7XSS - chains D and B of the 4 polymer chains in the assembly; structure by electron microscopy, 3.20 A resolution.

Chain D:
Molecule: 74-nt RNA strand
Source organism: Candidatus Scalindua brodae
Sequence (74 nucleotides; numbered -35 to 38; the number before each row is that of its first residue; numbers below 1 keep their minus sign (G-35 is residue -35)):
   -35 GUUAUGAAAC AAGAGAAGGA CUUAAUGUCA CGGUACCCAA UUUUCUGCCC CGGACUCCAC
    25 GGCUGUUACU AGAG
Not modelled in the structure: -35 to -18, 17-38

Chain B:
Protein: RAMP superfamily protein
Source organism: Candidatus Scalindua brodae
UniProt: A0A0B0EGF3 (A0A0B0EGF3_9BACT); residues 6-1722 here correspond to UniProt positions 1-1717 (UniProt number = residue number - 5)
Sequence (1722 residues; numbered 1 to 1722; the number before each row is that of its first residue):
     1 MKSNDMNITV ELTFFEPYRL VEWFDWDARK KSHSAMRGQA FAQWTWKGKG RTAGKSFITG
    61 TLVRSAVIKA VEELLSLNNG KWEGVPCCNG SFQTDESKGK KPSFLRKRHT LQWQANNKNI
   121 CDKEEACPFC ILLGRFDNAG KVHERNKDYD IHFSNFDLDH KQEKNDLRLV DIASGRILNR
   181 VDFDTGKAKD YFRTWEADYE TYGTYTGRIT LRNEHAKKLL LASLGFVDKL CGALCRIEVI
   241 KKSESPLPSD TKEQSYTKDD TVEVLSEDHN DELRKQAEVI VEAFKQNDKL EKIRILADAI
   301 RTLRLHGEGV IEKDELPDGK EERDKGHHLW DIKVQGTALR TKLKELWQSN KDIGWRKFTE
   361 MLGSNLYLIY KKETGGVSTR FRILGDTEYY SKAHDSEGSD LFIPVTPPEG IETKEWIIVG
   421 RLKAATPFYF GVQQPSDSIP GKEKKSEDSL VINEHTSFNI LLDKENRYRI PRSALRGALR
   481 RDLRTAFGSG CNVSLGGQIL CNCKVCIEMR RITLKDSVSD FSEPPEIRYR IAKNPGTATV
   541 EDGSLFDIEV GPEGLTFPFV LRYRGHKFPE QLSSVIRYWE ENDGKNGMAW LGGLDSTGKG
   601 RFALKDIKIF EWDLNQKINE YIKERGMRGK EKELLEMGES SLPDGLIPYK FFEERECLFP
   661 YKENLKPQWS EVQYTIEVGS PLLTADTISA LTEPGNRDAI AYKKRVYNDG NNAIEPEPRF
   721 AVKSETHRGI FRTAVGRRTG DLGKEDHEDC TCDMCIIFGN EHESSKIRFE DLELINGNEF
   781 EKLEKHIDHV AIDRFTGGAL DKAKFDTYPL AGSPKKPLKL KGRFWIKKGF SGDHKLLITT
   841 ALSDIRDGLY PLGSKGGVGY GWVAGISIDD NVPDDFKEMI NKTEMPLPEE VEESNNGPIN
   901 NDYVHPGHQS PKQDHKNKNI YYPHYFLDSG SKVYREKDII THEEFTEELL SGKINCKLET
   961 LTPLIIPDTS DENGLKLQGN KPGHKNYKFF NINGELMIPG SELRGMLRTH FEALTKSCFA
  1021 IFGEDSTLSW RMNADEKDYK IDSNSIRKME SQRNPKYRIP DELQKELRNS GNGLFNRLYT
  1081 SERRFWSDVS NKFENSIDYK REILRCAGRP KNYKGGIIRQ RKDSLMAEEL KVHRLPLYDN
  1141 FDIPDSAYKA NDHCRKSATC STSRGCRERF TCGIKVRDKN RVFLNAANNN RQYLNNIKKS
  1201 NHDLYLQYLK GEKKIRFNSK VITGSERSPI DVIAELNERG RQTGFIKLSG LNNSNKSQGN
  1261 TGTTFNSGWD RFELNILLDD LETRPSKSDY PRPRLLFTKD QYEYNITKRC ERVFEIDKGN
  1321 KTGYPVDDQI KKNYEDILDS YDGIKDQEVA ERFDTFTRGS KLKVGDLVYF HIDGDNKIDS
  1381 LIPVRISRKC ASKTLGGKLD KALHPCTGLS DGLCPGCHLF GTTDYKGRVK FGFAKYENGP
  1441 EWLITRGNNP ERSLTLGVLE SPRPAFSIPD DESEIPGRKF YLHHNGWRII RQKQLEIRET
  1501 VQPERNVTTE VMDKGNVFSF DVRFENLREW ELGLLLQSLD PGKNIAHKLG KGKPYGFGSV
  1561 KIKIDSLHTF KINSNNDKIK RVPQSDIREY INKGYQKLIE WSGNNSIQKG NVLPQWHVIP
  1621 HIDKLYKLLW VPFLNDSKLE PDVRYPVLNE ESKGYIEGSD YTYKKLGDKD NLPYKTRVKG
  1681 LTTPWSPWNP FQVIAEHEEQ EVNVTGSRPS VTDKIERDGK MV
Not modelled in the structure: 1-4, 242-265, 393-394, 882-896, 1028-1392, 1693-1722
Sequence notes: conflict Met1, Lys2, Ser3, Asn4, Asp5
Metal / ion sites: Zn2+ site 1: Cys88, Cys121, Cys127, Cys130; Zn2+ site 2: Cys491, Cys501, Cys503, Cys506; Zn2+ site 3: His747, Cys750, Cys752, Cys755; Zn2+ site 4: Cys1018, Cys1406, Cys1414, Cys1417
What the authors report for this chain:
  - binding site for the 46-nt RNA strand: Glu761, His762
  - mutagenesis - R382A, H762A: decreased catalytic activity with the 46-nt RNA strand
  - mutagenesis - R37E, Y367A, R476E: decreased catalytic activity
  - catalytic residues: Asp547, Asp806
  - mutagenesis - D547A, D547A/D698A: abolished catalytic activity

How chain D and chain B interact:
Contacting residue pairs - 227 pairs, chain D then chain B:
  C-15(D) with Lys47(B), base contact; Lys55(B), base contact
  U-14(D) with Trp23(B), sugar contact; Thr45(B), phosphate contact; Lys55(B), base contact; Phe57(B), stacking on the base; Asn155(B), base contact; Asp157(B), base contact
  U-13(D) with Trp23(B), sugar contact; Thr59(B), sugar contact; His152(B), hydrogen bond to the base; Phe153(B), base contact; Ser154(B), base contact; Asn155(B), hydrogen bond to the base
  A-12(D) with Asp25(B), phosphate contact; His143(B), hydrogen bond to the base; Tyr149(B), base contact; His152(B), hydrogen bond to the base
  A-11(D) with Thr61(B), base contact; Arg64(B), base contact; Pro102(B), phosphate contact; Ser103(B), hydrogen bond to the phosphate; Ala139(B), sugar contact; Lys141(B), sugar contact; Tyr149(B), sugar contact; Ile151(B), base contact; His152(B), base contact; Phe153(B), hydrogen bond to the base
  U-10(D) with Arg64(B), phosphate contact; Ser91(B), hydrogen bond to the base; Phe92(B), sugar contact; Gln93(B), hydrogen bond to the base; Thr94(B), base contact; Leu133(B), sugar contact; Gly134(B), phosphate contact; Arg135(B), sugar contact; Asp137(B), phosphate contact; Ala139(B), phosphate contact; Gly140(B), phosphate contact; Lys141(B), salt bridge to the phosphate
  G-9(D) with Arg64(B), salt bridge to the phosphate; Phe92(B), sugar contact; Gln93(B), base contact; Thr94(B), hydrogen bond to the base; Lys101(B), hydrogen bond to the base; Pro102(B), base contact; Phe104(B), hydrogen bond to the sugar; Leu105(B), sugar contact; Arg106(B), hydrogen bond to the base; Asp400(B), base contact; Leu401(B), base contact
  U-8(D) with Gln39(B), base contact; Thr59(B), base contact; Thr61(B), base contact; Leu62(B), hydrogen bond to the base; Ser65(B), base contact; Phe104(B), stacking on the base; Leu105(B), sugar contact; Arg106(B), salt bridge to the phosphate
  C-7(D) with Leu105(B), phosphate contact; Arg106(B), phosphate contact; Lys107(B), hydrogen bond to the phosphate; Arg108(B), sugar contact; Gly497(B), base contact; Leu500(B), base contact
  A-6(D) with Arg37(B), hydrogen bond to the sugar; Phe41(B), sugar contact; Lys229(B), salt bridge to the phosphate; Ser391(B), hydrogen bond to the base
  C-5(D) with Glu16(B), hydrogen bond to the base; Arg19(B), salt bridge to the phosphate; Lys229(B), salt bridge to the phosphate; Gly232(B), phosphate contact; Leu234(B), base contact; Arg472(B), salt bridge to the phosphate; Arg476(B), hydrogen bond to the base; Ile512(B), base contact; Thr513(B), base contact; Leu514(B), hydrogen bond to the base
  G-4(D) with Arg476(B), salt bridge to the phosphate; Arg480(B), phosphate contact; Ser494(B), base contact; Leu495(B), base contact; Gly496(B), hydrogen bond to the base; Arg510(B), phosphate contact
  G-3(D) with Arg37(B), hydrogen bond to the base; Asn179(B), hydrogen bond to the sugar; Arg180(B), phosphate contact; Asp190(B), base contact; Phe192(B), stacking on the base; Tyr389(B), hydrogen bond to the base; Arg476(B), salt bridge to the phosphate; Arg480(B), salt bridge to the phosphate; Val493(B), sugar contact; Leu495(B), base contact
  U-2(D) with Asn179(B), sugar contact; Arg180(B), phosphate contact; Val181(B), hydrogen bond to the phosphate; Ser473(B), sugar contact; Ala474(B), sugar contact; Gly477(B), phosphate contact; Arg481(B), hydrogen bond to the base; Gly592(B), hydrogen bond to the base
  A-1(D) with Arg176(B), salt bridge to the phosphate; Ile177(B), base contact; Leu178(B), phosphate contact; Asn179(B), hydrogen bond to the phosphate; Gly431(B), sugar contact; Gln433(B), base contact; Ser473(B), hydrogen bond to the phosphate
  C0(D) with Asn179(B), hydrogen bond to the sugar; Val181(B), sugar contact; Gly186(B), hydrogen bond to the sugar; Lys187(B), base contact; Ala188(B), hydrogen bond to the base; Gly431(B), phosphate contact; Gly592(B), sugar contact; Gly593(B), phosphate contact
  C1(D) with Gly186(B), sugar contact; Lys187(B), sugar contact; Gly593(B), phosphate contact; Leu594(B), hydrogen bond to the phosphate; Asp595(B), phosphate contact; Asn760(B), hydrogen bond to the sugar; Glu761(B), base contact; Glu763(B), hydrogen bond to the sugar; Ser764(B), phosphate contact
  C2(D) with Ser596(B), hydrogen bond to the phosphate; Arg728(B), salt bridge to the phosphate; Asn760(B), sugar contact; Glu761(B), sugar contact; Ser765(B), hydrogen bond to the phosphate
  A3(D) with Arg530(B), sugar contact; Ile531(B), hydrogen bond to the sugar; Ala532(B), phosphate contact; Phe546(B), base contact; Arg728(B), salt bridge to the phosphate; Arg732(B), sugar contact
  A4(D) with Ile531(B), sugar contact; Ala532(B), phosphate contact; Lys533(B), hydrogen bond to the phosphate; Glu725(B), sugar contact; Thr726(B), base contact; Gly729(B), sugar contact; Ile730(B), base contact; Arg732(B), salt bridge to the phosphate; Thr733(B), base contact; Pro851(B), base contact
  U5(D) with Tyr529(B), base contact; Arg530(B), phosphate contact; Ile531(B), hydrogen bond to the phosphate; Leu545(B), base contact; Ala685(B), hydrogen bond to the sugar; Lys723(B), phosphate contact; Glu725(B), phosphate contact; Thr726(B), hydrogen bond to the phosphate
  U6(D) with Ile531(B), sugar contact; Lys533(B), hydrogen bond to the sugar; Ala685(B), phosphate contact; Ser854(B), hydrogen bond to the phosphate
  U7(D) with Thr539(B), sugar contact; Ser854(B), phosphate contact; Lys855(B), hydrogen bond to the phosphate; Thr1422(B), hydrogen bond to the sugar; Thr1423(B), hydrogen bond to the base
  U8(D) with Arg1008(B), hydrogen bond to the phosphate; Gly1421(B), sugar contact; Thr1422(B), sugar contact; Thr1423(B), sugar contact
  C9(D) with Val790(B), hydrogen bond to the sugar; Ala791(B), base contact; Phe805(B), base contact; Arg1004(B), salt bridge to the phosphate; Arg1008(B), salt bridge to the phosphate
  U10(D) with Val790(B), sugar contact; Ala791(B), phosphate contact; Ile792(B), hydrogen bond to the phosphate; Arg794(B), salt bridge to the phosphate; Ser1001(B), sugar contact; Glu1002(B), phosphate contact; Gly1005(B), sugar contact; Leu1549(B), base contact; Lys1553(B), hydrogen bond to the base
  G11(D) with Asp788(B), base contact; His789(B), salt bridge to the phosphate; Val790(B), hydrogen bond to the phosphate; Ala799(B), base contact; Lys804(B), base contact; Pro967(B), sugar contact; Thr969(B), base contact; Ser1001(B), hydrogen bond to the phosphate; Glu1002(B), phosphate contact; Lys1551(B), sugar contact
  C12(D) with Ile792(B), sugar contact; Gly797(B), sugar contact; Ala799(B), base contact; Pro967(B), phosphate contact; Glu1002(B), phosphate contact; Lys1551(B), salt bridge to the phosphate; Lys1553(B), phosphate contact
  C13(D) with Gly797(B), sugar contact; Leu1459(B), base contact; Glu1460(B), hydrogen bond to the sugar; Ser1461(B), base contact; Pro1462(B), sugar contact; Tyr1481(B), phosphate contact; Gly1550(B), phosphate contact; Lys1551(B), phosphate contact; Gly1552(B), hydrogen bond to the phosphate; Lys1553(B), hydrogen bond to the phosphate; Pro1554(B), phosphate contact
  C14(D) with Glu1460(B), base contact; Ser1461(B), sugar contact; Arg1463(B), sugar contact; Tyr1481(B), phosphate contact; Pro1554(B), phosphate contact; Tyr1645(B), hydrogen bond to the phosphate
  C15(D) with Tyr922(B), hydrogen bond to the phosphate; His924(B), salt bridge to the phosphate; Arg1463(B), sugar contact; Phe1466(B), sugar contact; Tyr1645(B), phosphate contact; Val1647(B), hydrogen bond to the base; Tyr1663(B), hydrogen bond to the phosphate
  G16(D) with Ala1465(B), phosphate contact; Phe1466(B), phosphate contact; Leu1648(B), base contact
Interface residues without a listed pair, chain B (184 interface residues in all): Ala40, Ser56, Gly60, Val142, Tyr191, Tyr390, Tyr429, Phe430, Val432, Pro471, Met509, Ala538, Val540, Ser544, Trp590, Leu591, Leu683, Thr684, Asp686, Phe758, Gly759, Gly798, Tyr850, Gly853, Gly856, Met1006, Thr1009, Ile1021, Phe1420, Tyr1425, Lys1426, Gly1427, Pro1646, Asn1649

Summary:
32 residues of chain D and 184 residues of chain B are in contact, with 59 hydrogen bonds, 20 salt bridges and
3 aromatic stacking contacts. Polar contacts include U-13(D)-His152(B), U-13(D)-Asn155(B) and
A-12(D)-His143(B). The paper reports catalytic residues Asp547(B) and Asp806(B); R37E, Y367A and R476E of
chain B reduce catalytic activity; 7 substitutions were tested in all.
Chain D is a 74-nt RNA strand and chain B is RAMP superfamily protein, both from Candidatus Scalindua brodae;
the structure, Structure of Craspase-CTR, was determined by electron microscopy together with 7XSO, 7XSP,
7XSQ, 7XSR and 7XT4 from the same study.
